Entry 6R2Q (X-ray diffraction, 2.70 A resolution); this record covers chains A and C of the 3 polymer chains in the assembly.

[Chain A]
Name: Cystathionine beta-synthase
Organism: Shewanella baltica
UniProtKB: A0A165K349 (A0A165K349_9GAMM); residue numbers follow UniProt; this construct covers 1-333
Sequence (333 residues; each row starts with the number of its first residue):
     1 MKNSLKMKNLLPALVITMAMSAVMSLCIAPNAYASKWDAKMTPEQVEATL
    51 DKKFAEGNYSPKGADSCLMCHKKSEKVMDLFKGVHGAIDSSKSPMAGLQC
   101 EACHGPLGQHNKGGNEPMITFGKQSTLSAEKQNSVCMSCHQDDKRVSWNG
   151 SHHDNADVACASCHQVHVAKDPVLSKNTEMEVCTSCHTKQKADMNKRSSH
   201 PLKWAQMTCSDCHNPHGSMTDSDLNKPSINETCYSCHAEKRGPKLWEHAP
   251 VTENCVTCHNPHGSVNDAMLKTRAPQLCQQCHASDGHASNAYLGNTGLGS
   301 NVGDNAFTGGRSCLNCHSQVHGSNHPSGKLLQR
Unresolved in the structure: 1-61, 74-77, 113-115
Glycans and other covalent adducts: heme c (HEC) linked to Cys-67, Cys-70, Cys-100, Cys-103, Cys-136, Cys-139, Cys-160, Cys-163, Cys-183, Cys-186, Cys-209, Cys-212, Cys-233, Cys-236, Cys-255, Cys-258, Cys-278, Cys-281, Cys-313, Cys-316
Metal / ion sites: heme c Fe (10 sites), coordinated by His-71, His-85, His-104, His-110, His-140, His-153, His-164, His-167, His-187, His-200, His-213, His-216, His-237, His-248, His-259, His-262 and 4 more
Small-molecule neighbours:
  - heme c (HEC), molecule 1: Leu-68, His-71, Asp-79, Phe-81, His-85, Ser-93, His-104, Lys-123, Gln-124, Ser-125, Gln-165, Val-166, His-167
  - heme c (HEC), molecule 2: His-71, His-104, Pro-106, Gln-109, His-110, Thr-120, Gly-122, Lys-123
  - heme c (HEC), molecule 3: Val-84, His-85, Lys-92, Ser-93, Gln-124, Val-135, His-140, His-164, Val-166, Asp-171, Leu-174
  - heme c (HEC), molecule 4: Asn-133, Met-137, His-140, Lys-144, Arg-145, Trp-148, His-153, Val-158, Ala-159, His-164, Val-173, Leu-174, Glu-179, Ser-210, Pro-215, His-216
  - heme c (HEC), molecule 5: His-152, His-153, Ala-156, Val-158, Glu-179, Val-182, Ser-185, His-187, His-213, Pro-215, Asp-221, Ser-222, Asp-223
  - heme c (HEC), molecule 6: Met-180, Thr-184, His-187, Lys-189, Gln-190, Met-194, His-200, Leu-202, Met-207, Thr-208, His-213, Ser-222, Leu-224, Ile-229, Val-256, Pro-261, His-262
  - heme c (HEC), molecule 7: Ser-198, His-200, Met-207, Asp-211, Ile-229, Thr-232, Ser-235, His-237, His-259, Ala-268, Met-269
  - heme c (HEC), molecule 8: Asn-230, Tyr-234, His-237, Glu-239, Lys-240, His-248, Pro-250, Val-251, Asn-254, His-259, Ala-268, Leu-270, Leu-277, Arg-311, Leu-314, Val-320, His-321
  - heme c (HEC), molecule 9: His-248, Ala-249, Pro-250, Ala-274, Leu-277, His-282, Leu-314, His-317, Val-320, Lys-329, Leu-330, Leu-331
  - heme c (HEC), molecule 10: Pro-275, Gln-279, His-282, Ser-284, Asp-285, His-287, Ala-288, Ala-306, Phe-307, Ser-312, His-317, Leu-330, Gln-332

[Chain C]
Name: Decaheme c-type cytochrome, OmcA/MtrC family
Organism: Shewanella baltica
UniProtKB: A0A379ZX38 (A0A379ZX38_9GAMM); residue numbers follow UniProt; this construct covers 1-650
Sequence (650 residues; numbered 1 to 650; the number before each row is that of its first residue):
     1 MMNAQTTKIALLLAASAVTMALTGCGGSDGNDGNPGEPGGEPAPAIQILN
    51 FTFDKSVITNGVPSVEFTVTNENDLPVVGLQKMRFAAAQLIPQGATGAGN
   101 ASQWQYFGDETCDVAATCPGTFVDQKNGHYSYTFNMNLTANAKITYNDQL
   151 AQRVLIRAYNTPLPDGTQVPNSNAFVDFTADTGAAPTYSRKIVATESCNT
   201 CHQDLANVKHGGAYSDVNYCATCHTAGKVGVGKEFNVLVHAKHKDLTLGS
   251 LESCQSCHAANDAAPDWGNWSRIPTAATCGSCHSTVDFAAGKGHSQQLDN
   301 SNCIACHNSDWTAELHTGKTADKKAVIAQLGMQATLVGQTDDTAVLTVSI
   351 LDKDGNAIDAATVQDKIKRLETVTNVGPNFPIMGYNKSPGSGAAKIAKDL
   401 VKDGALQAGVTLVDGKLVFTTPALPFGTGDTDTAFTFIGLEMCSTGTSLT
   451 ACTVDSATTSMKAELAFGTKSGNAPSMRHVNSVNFSTCQGCHSDTFEIHK
   501 GHHSGFVMTEQVSHAKDANGKAIVGVDGCVACHTPDGTYASGANKGAFEM
   551 KLHVIHGEQGVIKECTQCHNDFNLDAFKVKGALATSAGKYTTPITATCTS
   601 CHAPESIGHGLENMGAIVNGDYVQANQAAQSETCFYCHKPTPTDHTQVKM
Unresolved in the structure: 1-42
Disulfides: Cys-112/Cys-118, Cys-443/Cys-452
Glycans and other covalent adducts: heme c (HEC) linked to Cys-198, Cys-201, Cys-220, Cys-223, Cys-254, Cys-257, Cys-279, Cys-282, Cys-303, Cys-306, Cys-488, Cys-491, Cys-529, Cys-532, Cys-565, Cys-568, Cys-598, Cys-601, Cys-634, Cys-637
Sequence notes: conflict Thr-23 (Ala in A0A379ZX38), Ile-48 (Thr in A0A379ZX38), Ala-408 (Asp in A0A379ZX38)
Metal / ion sites: heme c Fe (10 sites), coordinated by His-202, His-210, His-224, His-240, His-243, His-258, His-283, His-294, His-307, His-316, His-492, His-499, His-533, His-553, His-556, His-569 and 4 more; Ca2+: Glu-464, Gln-511
Small-molecule neighbours:
  - heme c (HEC), molecule 1: Ala-101, Arg-190, Ile-192, Val-193, Ala-221, Phe-235, Asn-236, Val-239, His-240, His-243, Leu-251, Ser-256, His-258, Asn-269, Trp-270, Ile-273, Thr-278, His-316
  - heme c (HEC), molecule 2: Tyr-106, Leu-205, Val-208, Lys-209, His-210, Tyr-214, Tyr-219, His-224, Lys-228, Val-229, Gly-230, Lys-233, Leu-238, Lys-242
  - heme c (HEC), molecule 3: Val-193, Ser-197, His-202, Leu-205, Val-208, Lys-209, Val-217, Phe-235, Val-239, Lys-242, His-243, Leu-246, Leu-248, Ser-250, Leu-251, Ser-256, Gly-490, Gln-559, Gly-560, Val-561
  - heme c (HEC), molecule 4: His-240, Pro-274, Thr-278, Ser-281, His-283, His-307, Thr-312, Leu-315, His-316, Lys-319
  - heme c (HEC), molecule 5: Thr-247, Leu-248, Val-483, Thr-487, His-492, Phe-496, Ile-498, Val-526, Leu-552, Ile-555, His-556, Gln-559, Val-561, Ile-562, Gln-567
  - heme c (HEC), molecule 6: Thr-275, Ala-276, His-283, Val-286, Phe-288, His-294, Gln-297, Asp-299, Asn-300, Asn-302, His-307, Trp-311
  - heme c (HEC), molecule 7: Glu-371, Val-373, Tyr-385, Phe-437, Ile-498, His-499, His-503, Phe-506, Met-508, Val-526, His-533, Thr-538, Tyr-539, Asn-544, Gly-546, Phe-548, Lys-551, Leu-552, Ile-555
  - heme c (HEC), molecule 8: Arg-478, His-479, Ser-482, Val-483, Val-526, Phe-548, Glu-549, Leu-552, His-553, His-556, Ile-562, His-569, Asp-571, Phe-572, Asn-573, Leu-574, Phe-577, Thr-597, His-645
  - heme c (HEC), molecule 9: His-553, Thr-597, His-602, Phe-635, His-638, His-645, Thr-646
  - heme c (HEC), molecule 10: Thr-595, His-602, Ser-606, Ile-607, His-609, Leu-611, Met-614, Ala-616, Thr-633, His-638, Val-648, Met-650

[Interface between chain A and chain C]
Contacting residue pairs (15; chain A residue first):
  Asp-285(A) / Arg-272(C)  salt bridge
  His-287(A) / Ile-304(C)
  His-287(A) / Ala-305(C)
  Leu-293(A) / Ala-95(C)  hydrophobic
  Thr-296(A) / Ala-95(C)
  Leu-298(A) / Ile-91(C)  hydrophobic
  Leu-298(A) / Ala-95(C)
  Leu-298(A) / Thr-96(C)
  Gly-299(A) / Ala-95(C)
  Gly-299(A) / Thr-96(C)
  Ser-300(A) / Gly-94(C)
  Ser-300(A) / Ala-95(C)
  Ser-300(A) / Thr-96(C)
  Ser-300(A) / Gly-97(C)
  Phe-307(A) / Ser-301(C)
Other interface residues (no listed pair), chain A (12 interface residues in all): Gly-286, Asn-290, Tyr-292, Asn-305
Other interface residues (no listed pair), chain C (13 interface residues in all): Gln-93, Ala-98, Asn-302, Ser-309
From the paper, about this interface:
  - interface residues, chain A: Ser-284(A)

[Overview]
The interface between chain A and chain C involves 12 residues on one side and 13 on the other, with 1 salt
bridge. The salt-bridged pair is Asp-285(A)/Arg-272(C). Chain C binds heme c. Covalently linked heme c: at
Cys-67(A), Cys-100(A), Cys-136(A), Cys-163(A), Cys-183(A) and Cys-209(A) and 4 more. From the paper: the
interface residue Ser-284(A).
Chain A is Cystathionine beta-synthase and chain C is Decaheme c-type cytochrome, OmcA/MtrC family, both from
Shewanella baltica; the structure, Structure of the Mtr complex, was determined by X-ray diffraction together
with 6QYC from the same study.
